PDB entry 6FBG | X-ray diffraction, 1.70 A resolution | chains A and C of the 3 polymer chains in the assembly

== Chain A ==
Molecule: DNA polymerase I, thermostable
Organism: Thermus aquaticus
Notes: EC 2.7.7.7
Reference sequence: P19821 (DPO1_THEAQ); residues 293-832 here = UniProt positions 293-832
Chain sequence (541 residues; numbered 292 to 832; the number before each row is that of its first residue):
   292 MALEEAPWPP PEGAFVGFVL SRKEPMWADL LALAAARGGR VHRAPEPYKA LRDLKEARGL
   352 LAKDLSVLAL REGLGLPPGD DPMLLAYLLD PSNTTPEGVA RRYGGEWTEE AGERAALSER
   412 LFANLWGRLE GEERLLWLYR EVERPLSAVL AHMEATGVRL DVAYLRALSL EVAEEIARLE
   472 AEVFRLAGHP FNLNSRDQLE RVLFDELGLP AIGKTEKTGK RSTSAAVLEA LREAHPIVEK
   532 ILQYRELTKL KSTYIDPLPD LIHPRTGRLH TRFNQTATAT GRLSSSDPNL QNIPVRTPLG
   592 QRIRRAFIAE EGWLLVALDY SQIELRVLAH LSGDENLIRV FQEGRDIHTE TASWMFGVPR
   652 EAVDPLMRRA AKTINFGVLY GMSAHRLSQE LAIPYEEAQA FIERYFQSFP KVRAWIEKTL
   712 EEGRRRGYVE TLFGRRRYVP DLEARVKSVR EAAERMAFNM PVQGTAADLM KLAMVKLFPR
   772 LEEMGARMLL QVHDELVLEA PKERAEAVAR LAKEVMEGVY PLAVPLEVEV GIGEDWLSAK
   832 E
Not modelled in the structure: 292-293, 832
Sequence notes: initiating methionine (292)
Ion coordination: Mn2+ site 1: Asp-610, Tyr-611, Asp-785 (together with XG4); Mn2+ site 2: Asp-610, Asp-785 (together with XG4) (shared with 1 residue of chain B)
Ligand contacts: XG4 (2'-deoxy-5'-O-[(R)-hydroxy{[(R)-hydroxy(phosphonooxy)phosphoryl]amino}phosphoryl]guanosine): Arg-573, Asp-610, Tyr-611, Ser-612, Gln-613, Ile-614, Glu-615, His-639, Arg-659, Lys-663, Thr-664, Phe-667, Tyr-671, Asn-750, Asp-785
From the paper describing this entry:
  - Mn2+ coordination: Asp-610, Tyr-611, Asp-785
  - binding site for XG4: Lys-663
  - conformationally variable residues (side-chain flip): Arg-660
  - catalytic residues: Lys-663 (citing earlier work)

== Chain C ==
Molecule: 16-nt DNA strand
Sequence (16 nucleotides; numbered 201 to 216; the number before each row is that of its first residue):
   201 AAACGCCGGT GTGGTC

== How chain A and chain C interact ==
Pairs across the interface - 59 pairs, chain A then chain C:
  Asn-483(A) with DT212(C), hydrogen bond to the phosphate
  Asn-485(A) with DG211(C), phosphate contact; DT212(C), sugar contact
  Ser-486(A) with DT212(C), hydrogen bond to the phosphate; DG213(C), hydrogen bond to the phosphate
  Gln-489(A) with DG213(C), hydrogen bond to the phosphate
  Ile-503(A) with DA201(C), base contact
  Gly-504(A) with DA201(C), sugar contact
  Lys-505(A) with DA201(C), sugar contact
  Ser-513(A) with DA201(C), sugar contact
  Ser-515(A) with DA201(C), hydrogen bond to the phosphate
  Ala-517(A) with DA201(C), base contact; DA202(C), base contact
  Val-518(A) with DA201(C), base contact
  Ala-521(A) with DA201(C), base contact
  Lys-540(A) with DG209(C), base contact
  Ser-543(A) with DT210(C), sugar contact; DG211(C), phosphate contact
  Thr-544(A) with DT210(C), sugar contact
  Ala-568(A) with DG208(C), phosphate contact
  Thr-569(A) with DC207(C), phosphate contact
  Ala-570(A) with DC206(C), phosphate contact; DC207(C), hydrogen bond to the phosphate
  Thr-571(A) with DC206(C), sugar contact
  Arg-573(A) with DG205(C), base contact; DC206(C), hydrogen bond to the base
  Ser-575(A) with DC207(C), phosphate contact; DG208(C), hydrogen bond to the phosphate
  Ser-576(A) with DG208(C), sugar contact
  Ser-577(A) with DG208(C), phosphate contact; DG209(C), phosphate contact
  Asp-578(A) with DG209(C), hydrogen bond to the phosphate
  Asn-580(A) with DG208(C), hydrogen bond to the sugar; DG209(C), phosphate contact
  Thr-664(A) with DC204(C), base contact
  Phe-667(A) with DC204(C), base contact
  Gly-668(A) with DC204(C), sugar contact
  Tyr-671(A) with DC204(C), sugar contact
  Gly-672(A) with DA203(C), sugar contact; DC204(C), sugar contact
  Met-673(A) with DC204(C), hydrogen bond to the sugar
  Ser-674(A) with DA203(C), base contact; DC204(C), hydrogen bond to the phosphate
  His-676(A) with DA201(C), base contact; DA202(C), sugar contact
  Arg-677(A) with DA202(C), hydrogen bond to the base; DC204(C), salt bridge to the phosphate
  Gln-680(A) with DA201(C), base contact; DA202(C), base contact
  Glu-681(A) with DA202(C), hydrogen bond to the base
  Arg-728(A) with DC206(C), salt bridge to the phosphate
  Arg-746(A) with DA203(C), hydrogen bond to the sugar; DC204(C), hydrogen bond to the phosphate; DG205(C), salt bridge to the phosphate
  Met-747(A) with DG205(C), phosphate contact; DC206(C), phosphate contact
  Asn-750(A) with DG205(C), sugar contact
  Gln-754(A) with DG205(C), base contact; DC206(C), hydrogen bond to the sugar
Interface residues without a listed pair, chain A (47 interface residues in all): Asp-488, Glu-507, Pro-548, Asn-565, Pro-579, Asn-583

== In short ==
Chain A and chain C form an interface of 47 and 13 residues respectively; the contacts include 17 hydrogen
bonds and 3 salt bridges. Polar pairs include Arg-573(A)/DC206(C), Arg-677(A)/DA202(C) and
Glu-681(A)/DA202(C). Ligands of chain A: compound XG4. The paper reports the catalytic residue Lys-663(A); a
binding site for XG4 at Lys-663(A).
Here chain A is DNA polymerase I, thermostable (Thermus aquaticus) and chain C is a 16-nt DNA strand. Entry
6FBG (KlenTaq DNA polymerase processing a modified primer - bearing the modification upstream at the fifth
primer ...) was determined by X-ray diffraction together with 6FBC, 6FBD, 6FBE, 6FBF, 6FBH and 6FBI from the
same study.
